Entry 8JW0 (electron microscopy, 2.90 A resolution); this record covers chains d and i of the 29 polymer chains in the assembly.

Chain d:
Protein: Photosystem I PsaD
From: Amphidinium carterae
Chain sequence (257 residues; row label = number of the first residue in the row):
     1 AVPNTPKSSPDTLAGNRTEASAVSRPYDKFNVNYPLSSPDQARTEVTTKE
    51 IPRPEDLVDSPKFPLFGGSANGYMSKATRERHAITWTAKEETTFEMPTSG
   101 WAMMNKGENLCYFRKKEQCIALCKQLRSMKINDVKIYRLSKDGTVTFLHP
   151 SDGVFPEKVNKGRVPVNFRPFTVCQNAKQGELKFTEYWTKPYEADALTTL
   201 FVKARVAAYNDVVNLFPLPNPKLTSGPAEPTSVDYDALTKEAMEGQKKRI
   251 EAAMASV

Chain i:
Protein: Photosystem I PsaI
From: Amphidinium carterae
Chain sequence (126 residues; numbered 57 to 182; the number before each row is that of its first residue):
    57 AYGDGPKKWGAVLLPLTIFGVGITAMGTFVLYTFSEDFFWAFVPGSKRSM
   107 ELEKKKKEMAEKYPSPVVQHPADPLAGLVNRADYEKGLEEAWDKVKPKGS
   157 TVTVEEKLKELSTQNNPHYWRNAIKS
Small-molecule neighbours:
  - beta-carotene (BCR), molecule 1: Thr73, Ile74, Phe75, Gly78, Met82
  - beta-carotene (BCR), molecule 2: Ala81, Met82, Phe85, Val86
  - chlorophyll a (CLA), molecule 1: Pro62, Trp65, Gly66, Leu69, Leu70, Thr73
  - chlorophyll a (CLA), molecule 2: Leu70, Ile74, Phe75
  - chlorophyll a (CLA), molecule 3: Thr73, Val77, Phe85, Tyr88, Phe95, Trp96, Ala97, Phe98

Interface between chain d and chain i:
Contacting residue pairs (54; chain d residue first):
  Val23(d) with Glu92(i)
  Ser24(d) with Val99(i)
  Pro26(d) with Val99(i); Pro100(i); Gly101(i); Ser102(i); Ile180(i)
  Tyr27(d) with Pro100(i)
  Lys29(d) with Ala179(i)
  Phe30(d) with Lys181(i)
  Asn31(d) with Pro173(i); His174(i)
  Pro165(d) with Asn171(i)
  Val166(d) with Asn171(i); Pro173(i); His174(i)
  Asn167(d) with Asn171(i), hydrogen bond (backbone-backbone); Asn172(i); His174(i), hydrogen bond
  Arg169(d) with Gln170(i), hydrogen bond
  Phe184(d) with His126(i); Ala128(i)
  Thr185(d) with Pro127(i); Ala128(i); Pro130(i)
  Glu186(d) with Tyr175(i); Arg177(i), salt bridge
  Lys190(d) with Tyr175(i); Trp176(i)
  Glu193(d) with Gln170(i), hydrogen bond (backbone-side chain); Asn172(i), hydrogen bond; Tyr175(i)
  Ala194(d) with Gln170(i), hydrogen bond (backbone-side chain)
  Asp195(d) with Leu167(i); Ser168(i); Gln170(i), hydrogen bond
  Ala196(d) with Leu167(i), hydrogen bond (backbone-backbone)
  Leu197(d) with Leu131(i), hydrophobic; Arg137(i); Leu167(i), hydrogen bond (backbone-backbone); Ser168(i)
  Thr198(d) with Pro130(i)
  Phe201(d) with Pro130(i); Leu131(i), hydrophobic; Tyr140(i)
  Val202(d) with Pro130(i), hydrophobic
  Arg205(d) with Pro130(i)
  Pro221(d) with Val123(i), hydrophobic
  Leu223(d) with Pro122(i), hydrophobic; Val123(i), hydrophobic
  Glu251(d) with Lys150(i), salt bridge
  Met254(d) with Ala147(i), hydrophobic; Lys150(i); Val151(i)
Interface residues without a listed pair, chain d (34 interface residues in all): Val32, Tyr187, Tyr192, Leu200, Leu218, Val257
Interface residues without a listed pair, chain i (33 interface residues in all): Val124, Leu134, Leu164

Summary:
The interface between chain d and chain i involves 34 residues on one side and 33 on the other; the contacts
include 9 hydrogen bonds and 2 salt bridges. Polar contacts include Glu186(d)-Arg177(i), Glu251(d)-Lys150(i)
and Asn167(d)-His174(i).
Here chain d is Photosystem I PsaD and chain i is Photosystem I PsaI, both from Amphidinium carterae. Entry
8JW0 (PSI-AcpPCI supercomplex from Amphidinium carterae) was determined by electron microscopy, deposited
together with 8JZE and 8JZF.
